PDB entry 5FRQ | X-ray diffraction, 2.90 A resolution | chains C and D of the 6 polymer chains in the assembly

Chain C (and D):
Protein: DNA polymerase III subunit beta
From: Helicobacter pylori
Notes: EC 2.7.7.7; chain D of this document is another copy of the same molecule, construct and numbering; everything in this record applies to it too
UniProt: O25242 (DPO3B_HELPY); residues 1-374 here = UniProt positions 1-374
Sequence (384 residues; numbered -1 to 382; the number before each row is that of its first residue; numbers below 1 keep their minus sign (Met-1 is residue -1)):
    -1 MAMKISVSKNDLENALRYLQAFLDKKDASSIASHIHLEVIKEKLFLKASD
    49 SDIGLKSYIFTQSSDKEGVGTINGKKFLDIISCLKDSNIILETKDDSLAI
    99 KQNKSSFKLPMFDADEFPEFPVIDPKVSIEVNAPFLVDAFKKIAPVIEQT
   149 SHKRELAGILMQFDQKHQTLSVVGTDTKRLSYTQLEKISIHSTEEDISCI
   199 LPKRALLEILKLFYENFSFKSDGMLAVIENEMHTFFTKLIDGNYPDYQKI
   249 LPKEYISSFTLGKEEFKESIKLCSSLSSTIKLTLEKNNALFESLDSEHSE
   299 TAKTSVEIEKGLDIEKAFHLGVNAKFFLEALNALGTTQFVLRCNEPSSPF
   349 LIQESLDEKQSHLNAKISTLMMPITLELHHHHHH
Unresolved in the structure: -1 to 0, 293-297, 354-363, 374-382 (chain D: -1 to 0, 23-24, 292-296, 354-363, 375-382)
Differences from the reference sequence: expression tag (-1 to 0, 375-382)

Chain C / chain D interface:
Pairs across the interface - 36 pairs, chain C then chain D:
  Phe58(C) - Asn130(D)
  Phe58(C) - Ala131(D)  hydrophobic
  Phe58(C) - Pro132(D)
  Phe58(C) - Phe133(D)  hydrophobic
  Thr59(C) - Phe133(D)
  Gln60(C) - Phe133(D)
  Ser85(C) - Lys261(D)  hydrogen bond
  Ser85(C) - Gly333(D)  hydrogen bond (side chain-backbone)
  Ser85(C) - Thr334(D)  hydrogen bond (side chain-backbone)
  Ser85(C) - Thr335(D)
  Asn86(C) - Gly333(D)  hydrogen bond (backbone-backbone)
  Gln100(C) - Thr335(D)
  Asn101(C) - Thr335(D)  hydrogen bond
  Lys102(C) - Glu307(D)  salt bridge
  Lys102(C) - Lys308(D)
  Asn130(C) - Phe58(D)
  Ala131(C) - Phe58(D)  hydrophobic
  Pro132(C) - Phe58(D)
  Phe133(C) - Thr59(D)
  Glu213(C) - Phe58(D)
  Glu213(C) - Met230(D)
  Asn214(C) - Glu229(D)
  Asn214(C) - Met230(D)
  Glu229(C) - Asn214(D)
  Met230(C) - Glu213(D)
  Met230(C) - Asn214(D)
  Lys261(C) - Ser85(D)  hydrogen bond
  Glu307(C) - Lys102(D)  salt bridge
  Gly333(C) - Lys7(D)
  Gly333(C) - Ser85(D)
  Gly333(C) - Asn86(D)  hydrogen bond (backbone-backbone)
  Thr334(C) - Ser85(D)
  Thr335(C) - Ser85(D)
  Thr335(C) - Asn86(D)
  Thr335(C) - Gln100(D)
  Thr335(C) - Asn101(D)
Also at the interface, not in a pair above, chain C (22 interface residues in all): Glu262
Also at the interface, not in a pair above, chain D (26 interface residues in all): Gln60, Lys83, Gln336, Glu352

In short:
22 residues of chain C face 26 of chain D across their interface, with 7 hydrogen bonds and 2 salt bridges.
Among the polar pairs are Lys102(C)-Glu307(D), Ser85(C)-Lys261(D) and Ser85(C)-Gly333(D).
Chain C and chain D are both DNA polymerase III subunit beta (Helicobacter pylori); the structure, Crystal
Structure of Helicobacter pylori beta clamp bound to DNA ligase peptide, was determined by X-ray diffraction,
deposited together with 4S3I and 4RKI.
